2I4J - chains A and B; structure by X-ray diffraction, 2.10 A resolution.

# Chain A (and B)
Molecule: Peroxisome proliferator-activated receptor gamma
From: Homo sapiens
Notes: fragment: ligand binding domain (LBD), residues 223-504; chain B of this document is another copy of the same molecule, construct and numbering; everything in this record applies to it too
UniProtKB: P37231 (PPARG_HUMAN); residues 195-476 here correspond to UniProt positions 223-504 (UniProt number = residue number + 28)
Amino-acid sequence (286 residues; row label = number of the first residue in the row):
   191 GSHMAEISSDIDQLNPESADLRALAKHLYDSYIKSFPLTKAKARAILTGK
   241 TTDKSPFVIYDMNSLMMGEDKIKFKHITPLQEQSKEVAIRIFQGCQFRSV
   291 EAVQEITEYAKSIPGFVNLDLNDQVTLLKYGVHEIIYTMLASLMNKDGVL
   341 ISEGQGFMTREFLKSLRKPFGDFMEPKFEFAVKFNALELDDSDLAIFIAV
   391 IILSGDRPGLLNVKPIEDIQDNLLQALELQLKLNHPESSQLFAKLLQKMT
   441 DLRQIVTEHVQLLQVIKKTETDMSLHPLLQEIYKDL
Not modelled in the structure: 191-206
Sequence notes: expression tag (191-194)
Residues lining bound ligands: DRJ ((2R)-2-(4-{2-[1,3-benzoxazol-2-yl(heptyl)amino]ethyl}phenoxy)-2-methylbutanoic acid): F226, F282, C285, Q286, R288, S289, A292, E295, I296, H323, I325, I326, Y327, M329, L330, V339, L340, I341, M348, L353, M364, H449, L453, L465, L469, Y473
Swiss-Prot annotation at these positions:
  - motif: P467 to D475 (9aaTAD)
  - binding site (rosiglitazone): Q286 to S289, H323, H449, Y473
  - cross-link: K224 (Glycyl lysine isopeptide (Lys-Gly) (interchain with G-Cter in ubiquitin))

# How chain A and chain B interact
Residue-residue contacts - 31 pairs, chain A then chain B:
  D396(A) - K373(B)
  D396(A) - K438(B)  salt bridge
  Q410(A) - Q437(B)
  D411(A) - K434(B)  salt bridge
  L414(A) - Q430(B)
  L414(A) - A433(B)  hydrophobic
  Q415(A) - S429(B)
  Q415(A) - Q430(B)
  E418(A) - E418(B)
  E418(A) - Q430(B)
  S429(A) - D411(B)  hydrogen bond
  S429(A) - Q415(B)
  Q430(A) - D411(B)
  Q430(A) - L414(B)
  Q430(A) - Q415(B)
  Q430(A) - E418(B)  hydrogen bond
  F432(A) - Q430(B)
  F432(A) - A433(B)  hydrophobic
  A433(A) - F432(B)  hydrophobic
  A433(A) - L436(B)  hydrophobic
  K434(A) - Q410(B)
  L436(A) - A433(B)  hydrophobic
  L436(A) - L436(B)  hydrophobic
  Q437(A) - Q410(B)
  M439(A) - T440(B)
  T440(A) - T440(B)
  T440(A) - R443(B)
  Q444(A) - R443(B)
  Q444(A) - Q444(B)
  Q444(A) - T447(B)
  T447(A) - Q444(B)  hydrogen bond
Interface residues without a listed pair, chain A (18 interface residues in all): R443
Interface residues without a listed pair, chain B (21 interface residues in all): E407, K422, M439

# Overview
Chain A and chain B form an interface of 18 and 21 residues respectively, with 3 hydrogen bonds and 2 salt
bridges. Polar contacts include D396(A)-K438(B), D411(A)-K434(B) and S429(A)-D411(B). Bound to chain A:
compound DRJ. From UniProt: 7 rosiglitazone-binding residues on chain A.
Both chains are Peroxisome proliferator-activated receptor gamma (Homo sapiens). Entry 2I4J (Crystal structure
of the complex between PPARgamma and the agonist LT160 (ureidofibrate derivative)) was determined by X-ray
diffraction (same publication as 2I4P and 2I4Z).
